PDB entry 3LJR | X-ray diffraction, 3.30 A resolution | chains A and B

[Chain A (and B)]
Molecule: Glutathione S-transferase
Source organism: Homo sapiens
Notes: EC 2.5.1.18; chain B of this document is another copy of the same molecule, construct and numbering; everything in this record applies to it too
UniProtKB: P30712 (GTT2_HUMAN); residues 2-244 here correspond to UniProt positions 1-243 (UniProt number = residue number - 1)
Sequence (244 residues; numbered 1 to 244; the number before each row is that of its first residue):
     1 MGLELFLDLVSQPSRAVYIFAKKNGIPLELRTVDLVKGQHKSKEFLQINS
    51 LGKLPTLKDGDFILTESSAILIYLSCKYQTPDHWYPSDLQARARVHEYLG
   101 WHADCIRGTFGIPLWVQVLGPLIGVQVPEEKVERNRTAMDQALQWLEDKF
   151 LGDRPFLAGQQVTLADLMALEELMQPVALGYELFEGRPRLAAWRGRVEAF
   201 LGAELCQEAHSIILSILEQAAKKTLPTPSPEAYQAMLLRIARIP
Ligand contacts: 1-menaphthyl glutathione conjugate (GGC): Val-10, Ser-11, Gln-12, Pro-13, Leu-35, Val-36, His-40, Lys-41, Gly-52, Lys-53, Leu-54, Pro-55, Glu-66, Ser-67, Arg-107, Leu-114, Trp-115, Leu-119, Gln-175, Ala-235
Reported in the primary citation:
  - binding site for sulfate ion: Gln-12, Arg-107, Trp-115, Arg-239
  - binding site for 1-menaphthyl glutathione conjugate: Val-10, Leu-35, His-40, Glu-66, Leu-114, Trp-115, Leu-119
  - catalytic residues: Ser-11 (citing earlier work)
  - mutagenesis - S11A: abolished catalytic activity (citing earlier work)
  - mutagenesis - S11A: increased catalytic activity (sulfatase activity) (citing earlier work)

[Chain A / chain B interface]
Residue-residue contacts (59):
  Ser-50(A) / Lys-149(B)
  Leu-51(A) / Trp-145(B)
  Leu-51(A) / Lys-149(B)
  Phe-62(A) / Gln-90(B)
  Phe-62(A) / Ala-93(B)  hydrophobic
  Phe-62(A) / Arg-94(B)
  Ile-63(A) / Arg-94(B)  hydrogen bond (backbone-side chain)
  Leu-64(A) / Ala-93(B)  hydrophobic
  Leu-64(A) / Arg-94(B)
  Leu-64(A) / Glu-97(B)
  Thr-65(A) / Glu-97(B)  hydrogen bond (backbone-side chain)
  Glu-66(A) / Glu-97(B)
  Glu-66(A) / Gly-100(B)
  Glu-66(A) / Trp-101(B)  hydrogen bond (side chain-backbone)
  Glu-66(A) / Asp-104(B)
  Ala-69(A) / Ala-93(B)
  Ala-69(A) / His-96(B)
  Ala-69(A) / Glu-97(B)
  Tyr-73(A) / Leu-89(B)  hydrophobic
  Tyr-73(A) / Gln-90(B)
  Cys-76(A) / Leu-89(B)  hydrophobic
  Lys-77(A) / Leu-89(B)
  Tyr-85(A) / Tyr-85(B)
  Tyr-85(A) / His-96(B)
  Leu-89(A) / Tyr-73(B)  hydrophobic
  Leu-89(A) / Cys-76(B)  hydrophobic
  Leu-89(A) / Lys-77(B)
  Gln-90(A) / Phe-62(B)
  Gln-90(A) / Tyr-73(B)
  Ala-93(A) / Phe-62(B)  hydrophobic
  Ala-93(A) / Leu-64(B)  hydrophobic
  Ala-93(A) / Ala-69(B)
  Arg-94(A) / Phe-62(B)
  Arg-94(A) / Ile-63(B)  hydrogen bond (side chain-backbone)
  Arg-94(A) / Leu-64(B)
  His-96(A) / Ala-69(B)
  His-96(A) / Ile-72(B)
  His-96(A) / Tyr-85(B)
  His-96(A) / His-96(B)
  Glu-97(A) / Leu-64(B)
  Glu-97(A) / Thr-65(B)  hydrogen bond (side chain-backbone)
  Glu-97(A) / Glu-66(B)
  Glu-97(A) / Ala-69(B)
  Gly-100(A) / Glu-66(B)
  Trp-101(A) / Glu-66(B)  hydrogen bond (backbone-side chain)
  Asp-104(A) / Glu-66(B)
  Asp-104(A) / Arg-107(B)
  Arg-107(A) / Asp-104(B)
  Arg-134(A) / Ala-241(B)
  Gln-141(A) / Leu-238(B)
  Trp-145(A) / Leu-51(B)
  Lys-149(A) / Ser-50(B)
  Lys-149(A) / Leu-51(B)
  Leu-238(A) / Gln-141(B)
  Ala-241(A) / Arg-134(B)
  Ala-241(A) / Pro-244(B)
  Arg-242(A) / Pro-244(B)
  Pro-244(A) / Ala-241(B)
  Pro-244(A) / Arg-242(B)
Other interface residues (no listed pair), chain A (37 interface residues in all): Lys-53, Ile-72, Arg-92, Ala-103, Cys-105, Phe-150, Ile-243
Other interface residues (no listed pair), chain B (38 interface residues in all): Lys-53, Ser-68, Arg-92, Ala-103, Cys-105, Phe-150, Ile-243

[Overview]
Chain A and chain B form an interface of 37 and 38 residues respectively, with 6 hydrogen bonds. Polar pairs
include Ile-63(A)/Arg-94(B), Thr-65(A)/Glu-97(B) and Glu-66(A)/Trp-101(B). Chain A binds 1-menaphthyl
glutathione conjugate. From the paper: the catalytic residue Ser-11(A); S11A of chain A abolishes catalytic
activity.
Chain A and chain B are both Glutathione S-transferase (Homo sapiens); the structure, Glutathione transferase
(theta class) from human in complex with the glutathione conjugate of 1-menaphthyl sulfate, was determined by
X-ray diffraction, deposited together with 1LJR and 2LJR.
